Entry 5JCH (X-ray diffraction, 2.95 A resolution); this record covers chains A and Y of the 3 polymer chains in the assembly.

Chain A:
Protein: Melanoma differentiation associated protein-5
From: Gallus gallus
Reference sequence: D9N195 (D9N195_CHICK); numbering as in UniProt (aligned over 298-994)
Sequence (701 residues; each row starts with the number of its first residue):
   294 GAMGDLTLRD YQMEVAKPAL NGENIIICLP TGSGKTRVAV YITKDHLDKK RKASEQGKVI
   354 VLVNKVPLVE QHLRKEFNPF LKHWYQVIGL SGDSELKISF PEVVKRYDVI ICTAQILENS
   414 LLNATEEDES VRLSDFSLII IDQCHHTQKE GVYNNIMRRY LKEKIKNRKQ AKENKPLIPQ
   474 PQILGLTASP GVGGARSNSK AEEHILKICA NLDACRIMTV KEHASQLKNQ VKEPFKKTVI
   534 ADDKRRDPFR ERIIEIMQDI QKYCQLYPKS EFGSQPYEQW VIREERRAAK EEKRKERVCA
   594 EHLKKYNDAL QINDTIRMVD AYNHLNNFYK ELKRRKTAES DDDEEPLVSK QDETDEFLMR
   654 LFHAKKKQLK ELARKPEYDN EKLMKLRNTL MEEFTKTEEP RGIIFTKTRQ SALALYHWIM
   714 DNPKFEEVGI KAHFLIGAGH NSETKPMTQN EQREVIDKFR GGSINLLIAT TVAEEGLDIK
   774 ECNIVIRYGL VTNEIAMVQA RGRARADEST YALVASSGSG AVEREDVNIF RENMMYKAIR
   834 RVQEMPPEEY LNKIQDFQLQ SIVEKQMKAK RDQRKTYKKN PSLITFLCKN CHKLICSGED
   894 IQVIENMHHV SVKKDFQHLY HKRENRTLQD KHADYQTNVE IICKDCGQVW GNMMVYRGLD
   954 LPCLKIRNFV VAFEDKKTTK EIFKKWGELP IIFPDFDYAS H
Unresolved in the structure: 294-297, 417-421, 467-469, 636-641, 868-870, 919-928, 969-971, 989-994
Sequence notes: expression tag (294-297); engineered mutation Gln436 (Glu in D9N195)
Metal / ion sites: Mg2+: Thr329 (together with ADP); Zn2+: Cys881, Cys884, Cys936, Cys939
Residues lining bound ligands: ADP (adenosine-5'-diphosphate): Thr300, Leu301, Arg302, Gln305, Pro323, Thr324, Gly325, Ser326, Gly327, Lys328, Thr329, Arg330, Glu369, Asp771

Chain Y:
Molecule: 10-nt RNA strand
Sequence (10 nucleotides; row label = number of the first residue in the row):
     1 GGUACGUACC

Interface between chain A and chain Y:
Residue-residue contacts (41; chain A residue first):
  Asn357(A) with A8(Y), hydrogen bond to the sugar; C9(Y), sugar contact
  Lys358(A) with C9(Y), phosphate contact
  Val359(A) with C9(Y), hydrogen bond to the phosphate; C10(Y), phosphate contact
  Pro360(A) with C9(Y), phosphate contact
  Ser384(A) with C10(Y), phosphate contact
  Gly385(A) with C10(Y), hydrogen bond to the phosphate
  Asp386(A) with C10(Y), phosphate contact
  Thr406(A) with C9(Y), phosphate contact; C10(Y), hydrogen bond to the phosphate
  Gln408(A) with C9(Y), sugar contact; C10(Y), sugar contact
  Asn412(A) with C10(Y), phosphate contact
  Glu571(A) with A4(Y), hydrogen bond to the sugar
  Gln572(A) with G2(Y), base contact; U3(Y), base contact
  Arg576(A) with G2(Y), sugar contact
  Arg579(A) with U3(Y), salt bridge to the phosphate
  Lys700(A) with C5(Y), sugar contact; G6(Y), sugar contact
  Thr701(A) with C5(Y), sugar contact; G6(Y), sugar contact
  Arg702(A) with G6(Y), hydrogen bond to the phosphate; U7(Y), salt bridge to the phosphate
  Ile729(A) with U7(Y), phosphate contact
  Gly730(A) with U7(Y), hydrogen bond to the phosphate; A8(Y), phosphate contact
  Ala731(A) with A8(Y), hydrogen bond to the phosphate
  Gly732(A) with A8(Y), phosphate contact
  Ser735(A) with G6(Y), hydrogen bond to the phosphate
  Gln742(A) with C9(Y), phosphate contact
  Gln745(A) with A8(Y), hydrogen bond to the phosphate
  Thr763(A) with G6(Y), phosphate contact; U7(Y), hydrogen bond to the phosphate
  Thr764(A) with G6(Y), hydrogen bond to the sugar; U7(Y), hydrogen bond to the sugar
  Val765(A) with U7(Y), sugar contact; A8(Y), phosphate contact
  Arg864(A) with G1(Y), salt bridge to the phosphate
  Lys977(A) with A4(Y), salt bridge to the phosphate
Also at the interface, not in a pair above, chain A (34 interface residues in all): Ile409, Gln568, Ile575, Asn734, Glu736

Summary:
34 residues of chain A face 10 of chain Y across their interface; the contacts include 13 hydrogen bonds and 4
salt bridges. Polar pairs include Asn357(A)-A8(Y), Glu571(A)-A4(Y) and Thr764(A)-G6(Y). Chain A binds ADP.
Cys881(A), Cys884(A), Cys936(A) and Cys939(A) coordinate Zn2+.
Here chain A is Melanoma differentiation associated protein-5 (Gallus gallus) and chain Y is a 10-nt RNA
strand. Entry 5JCH (Crystal structure of chicken MDA5 with 5'p 10-mer dsRNA and ADP-Mg2+ at 2.95 A resolution
(untwinned)) was determined by X-ray diffraction (same publication as 5JAJ, 5JB2, 5JBG, 5JBJ, 5JC3, 5JC7 and
5JCF).
